Entry 9FXE (X-ray diffraction, 2.12 A resolution); this record covers chains C and B of the 3 polymer chains in the assembly.

== Chain C (and B) ==
Protein: Purine nucleoside phosphorylase DeoD-type
From: Escherichia coli K-12
Notes: EC 2.4.2.1; chain B of this document is another copy of the same molecule, construct and numbering; everything in this record applies to it too
Reference sequence: P0ABP8 (DEOD_ECOLI); residues 0-238 here correspond to UniProt positions 1-239 (UniProt number = residue number + 1)
Amino-acid sequence (239 residues; row label = number of the first residue in the row; numbering starts at 0):
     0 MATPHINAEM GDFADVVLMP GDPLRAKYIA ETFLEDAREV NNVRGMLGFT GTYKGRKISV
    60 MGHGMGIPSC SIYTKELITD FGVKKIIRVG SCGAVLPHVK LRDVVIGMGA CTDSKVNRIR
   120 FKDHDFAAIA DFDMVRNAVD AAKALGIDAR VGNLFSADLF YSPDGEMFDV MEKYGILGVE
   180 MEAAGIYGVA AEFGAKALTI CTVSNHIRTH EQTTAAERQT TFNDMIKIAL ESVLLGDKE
Not modelled in the structure: 0, 238
Construct notes: engineered mutation Asn204 (Asp205 in P0ABP8)
Curated features (UniProtKB/Swiss-Prot):
  - binding site (a purine D-ribonucleoside): His4, Glu179 to Glu181
  - binding site (phosphate): Gly20, Arg24, Arg43, Arg87 to Ser90
  - site: Arg217 (Important for catalytic activity)
  - modified residue: Lys26 (N6-acetyllysine)
Residues lining bound ligands: N,2,3-etheno-2-aminopurine (A1IEC): Ser90, Cys91, Gly92, Phe159, Phe167, Val178, Glu179, Met180, Ser203, Asn204, Ile206
What the authors report for this chain:
  - binding site for phosphate ion: Arg24, Arg43, Arg87
  - mutagenesis - D204N (K_m_ = 12 uM): unchanged catalytic activity on N,2,3-etheno-2-aminopurine
  - catalytic residues: Arg217 (citing earlier work)

== Interface between chain C and chain B ==
Contacting residue pairs (72; chain C residue first):
  Met107(C) - Met107(B)  hydrophobic
  Met107(C) - Ile128(B)  hydrophobic
  Met107(C) - Ala129(B)
  Met107(C) - Phe131(B)  hydrophobic
  Ala109(C) - Ala126(B)
  Cys110(C) - Phe120(B)  hydrophobic
  Cys110(C) - Asp124(B)
  Cys110(C) - Phe125(B)  hydrophobic
  Cys110(C) - Ala126(B)  hydrogen bond (side chain-backbone)
  Thr111(C) - His123(B)
  Thr111(C) - Asp124(B)  hydrogen bond (backbone-backbone)
  Asp112(C) - His123(B)
  Arg117(C) - Arg117(B)
  Arg117(C) - Asp122(B)  hydrogen bond (side chain-backbone)
  Arg117(C) - His123(B)  hydrogen bond (side chain-backbone)
  Arg117(C) - Asp124(B)  salt bridge
  Arg119(C) - Val169(B)
  Arg119(C) - Tyr173(B)
  Phe120(C) - Cys110(B)  hydrophobic
  Phe120(C) - Phe154(B)  hydrophobic
  Phe120(C) - Met166(B)  hydrophobic
  Phe120(C) - Val169(B)  hydrophobic
  Phe120(C) - Ile175(B)  hydrophobic
  Lys121(C) - Asp163(B)  salt bridge
  Lys121(C) - Glu165(B)  salt bridge
  Lys121(C) - Met166(B)
  Lys121(C) - Val169(B)
  Asp122(C) - Arg117(B)  salt bridge
  His123(C) - Thr111(B)
  His123(C) - Asp112(B)
  His123(C) - Arg117(B)  hydrogen bond (backbone-side chain)
  His123(C) - Met166(B)
  Asp124(C) - Cys110(B)
  Asp124(C) - Thr111(B)  hydrogen bond (backbone-backbone)
  Asp124(C) - Arg117(B)  salt bridge
  Phe125(C) - Cys110(B)  hydrophobic
  Phe125(C) - Asn152(B)
  Ala126(C) - Ala109(B)
  Ala126(C) - Cys110(B)  hydrogen bond (backbone-side chain)
  Ala126(C) - Asn152(B)  hydrogen bond (backbone-side chain)
  Ile128(C) - Met107(B)  hydrophobic
  Ile128(C) - Gly151(B)
  Ile128(C) - Asn152(B)
  Ala129(C) - Met107(B)
  Phe131(C) - Met107(B)  hydrophobic
  Phe131(C) - Phe131(B)  hydrophobic
  Phe131(C) - Val134(B)  hydrophobic
  Phe131(C) - Val150(B)  hydrophobic
  Val134(C) - Phe131(B)  hydrophobic
  Arg135(C) - Arg135(B)
  Arg135(C) - Val138(B)
  Val138(C) - Phe131(B)  hydrophobic
  Asp139(C) - Arg135(B)  salt bridge
  Val150(C) - Phe131(B)  hydrophobic
  Gly151(C) - Ile128(B)
  Asn152(C) - Phe125(B)
  Asn152(C) - Ala126(B)  hydrogen bond (side chain-backbone)
  Asn152(C) - Ile128(B)
  Phe154(C) - Phe120(B)  hydrophobic
  Asp163(C) - Lys121(B)  salt bridge
  Met166(C) - Phe120(B)  hydrophobic
  Met166(C) - His123(B)
  Val169(C) - Arg119(B)
  Val169(C) - Phe120(B)  hydrophobic
  Lys172(C) - Ala190(B)
  Tyr173(C) - Arg119(B)
  Tyr173(C) - Phe125(B)  hydrophobic
  Tyr173(C) - Ala190(B)
  Tyr173(C) - Glu191(B)
  Ala190(C) - Lys172(B)
  Ala190(C) - Tyr173(B)  hydrophobic
  Glu191(C) - Tyr173(B)
Interface residues without a listed pair, chain C (40 interface residues in all): Gly108, Ser113, Asn116, Ala127, Glu165, Met170, Ile175, Gly187
Interface residues without a listed pair, chain B (41 interface residues in all): Gly108, Ser113, Asn116, Ala127, Asp130, Asp139, Met170, Gly187

== Summary ==
40 residues of chain C face 41 of chain B across their interface; the contacts include 9 hydrogen bonds and 7
salt bridges. Among the polar pairs are Arg117(C)-Asp124(B), Lys121(C)-Asp163(B) and Lys121(C)-Glu165(B).
Chain C binds N,2,3-etheno-2-aminopurine. The paper reports the catalytic residue Arg217(C); D204N of chain C
leaves catalytic activity on N,2,3-etheno-2-aminopurine unchanged.
Both chains are Purine nucleoside phosphorylase DeoD-type (Escherichia coli K-12). Entry 9FXE (D204N mutant of
Purine Nucleoside Phosphorylase from E.coli in complex with N2,3-etheno-2-aminopurine) was determined by X-ray
diffraction together with 9FPE from the same study.
